7XKQ - chains B and G of the 8 polymer chains in the assembly; structure by electron microscopy, 3.30 A resolution.

Chain B:
Protein: ATP synthase subunit alpha
Source organism: Bacillus sp. PS3
Notes: EC 7.1.2.2
UniProtKB: A0A0M3VGF9 (A0A0M3VGF9_BACP3); numbering as in UniProt (aligned over 1-502)
Amino-acid sequence (502 residues; numbered 1 to 502; the number before each row is that of its first residue):
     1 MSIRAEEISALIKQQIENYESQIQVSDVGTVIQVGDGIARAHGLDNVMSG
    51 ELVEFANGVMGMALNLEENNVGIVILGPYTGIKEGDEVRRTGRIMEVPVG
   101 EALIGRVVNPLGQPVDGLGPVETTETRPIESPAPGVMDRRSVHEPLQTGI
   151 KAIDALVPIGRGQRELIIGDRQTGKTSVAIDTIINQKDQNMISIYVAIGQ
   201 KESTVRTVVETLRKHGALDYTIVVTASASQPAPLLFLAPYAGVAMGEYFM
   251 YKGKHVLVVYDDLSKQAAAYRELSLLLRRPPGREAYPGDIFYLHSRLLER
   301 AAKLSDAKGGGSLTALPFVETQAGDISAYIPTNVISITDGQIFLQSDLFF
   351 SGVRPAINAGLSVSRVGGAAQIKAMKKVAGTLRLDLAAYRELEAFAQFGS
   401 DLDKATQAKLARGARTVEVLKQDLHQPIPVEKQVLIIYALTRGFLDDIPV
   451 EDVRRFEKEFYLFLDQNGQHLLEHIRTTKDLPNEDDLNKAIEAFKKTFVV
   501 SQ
Disordered / not traced: 1-23, 502
Sequence notes: conflict P132 (Arg in A0A0M3VGF9), S193 (Cys in A0A0M3VGF9), F463 (Trp in A0A0M3VGF9)
Small-molecule neighbours:
  - ATP (adenosine-5'-triphosphate), molecule 1: D170, R171, Q172, T173, G174, K175, T176, S177, Q200, E320, F349, R354, P355, Q422, D423, L424
  - ATP, molecule 2: I335, S336, V363, R365

Chain G:
Protein: ATP synthase gamma chain
Source organism: Bacillus sp. PS3
UniProtKB: A0A0M4TPJ7 (A0A0M4TPJ7_BACP3); residues 1-285 here = UniProt positions 1-285
Amino-acid sequence (285 residues; numbered 1 to 285; the number before each row is that of its first residue):
     1 MASLRDIKTRINATKKTSQITKAMEMVSTSKLNRAEQNAKSFVPYMEKIQ
    51 EVVANVALGAGGASHPMLVSRPVKKTGYLVITSDRGLAGAYNSNVLRLVY
   101 QTIQKRHASPDEYAIIVIGRVGLSFFRKRNMPVILDITRLPDQPSFADIK
   151 EIARKTVGLFADGTFDELYMYYNHYVSAIQQEVTERKLLPLTDLAENKQR
   201 TVYEFEPSQEEILDVLLPQYAESLIYGALLDAKASEHAARMTAMKNATDN
   251 ANELIRTLTLSYNRARQAAITQEITEIVAGANALQ
Disordered / not traced: 1, 285

Interface between chain B and chain G:
Residue-residue contacts (4):
  R278(B) with N282(G), hydrogen bond
  D325(B) with R264(G)
  F398(B) with N246(G)
  S400(B) with Q180(G)
Interface residues without a listed pair, chain B (9 interface residues in all): P281, E284, A285, A323, G399
Interface residues without a listed pair, chain G (7 interface residues in all): L260, T271, T275

In short:
9 residues of chain B and 7 residues of chain G are in contact, with 1 hydrogen bond. Its one hydrogen-bonded
contact is R278(B)-N282(G). Chain B binds ATP.
Chain B is ATP synthase subunit alpha and chain G is ATP synthase gamma chain, both from Bacillus sp. PS3; the
structure, F1 domain of FoF1-ATPase with the down form of epsilon subunit from Bacillus PS3, was determined by
electron microscopy together with 7XKH, 7XKO, 7XKP and 7XKR from the same study.
